PDB entry 6CNN | electron microscopy, 3.50 A resolution | chains A and E of the 8 polymer chains in the assembly

== Chain A ==
Name: Intermediate conductance calcium-activated potassium channel protein 4
Organism: Homo sapiens
Reference sequence: O15554 (KCNN4_HUMAN); numbering as in UniProt (aligned over 1-427)
Sequence (427 residues; each row starts with the number of its first residue):
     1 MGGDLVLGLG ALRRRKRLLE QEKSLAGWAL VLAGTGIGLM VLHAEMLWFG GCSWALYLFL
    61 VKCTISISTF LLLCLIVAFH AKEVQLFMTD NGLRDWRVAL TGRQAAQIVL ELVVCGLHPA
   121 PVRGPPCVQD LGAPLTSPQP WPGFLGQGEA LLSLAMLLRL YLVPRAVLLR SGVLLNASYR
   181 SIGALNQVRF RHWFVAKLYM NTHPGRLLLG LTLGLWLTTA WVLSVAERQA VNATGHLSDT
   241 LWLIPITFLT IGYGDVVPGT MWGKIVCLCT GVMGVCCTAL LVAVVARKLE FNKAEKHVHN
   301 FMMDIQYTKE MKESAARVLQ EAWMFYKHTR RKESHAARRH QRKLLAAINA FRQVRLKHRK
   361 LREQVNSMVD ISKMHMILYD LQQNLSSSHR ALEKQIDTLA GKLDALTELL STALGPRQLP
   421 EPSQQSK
Unresolved in the structure: 1-8, 124-141, 387-427
Ion coordination: K+ site 1: Thr250, Ile251 (shared with 2 residues of chain B; 2 residues of chain C; 2 residues of chain D); K+ site 2: Thr250 (shared with 1 residue of chain B; 1 residue of chain C; 1 residue of chain D); K+ site 3: Ile251, Gly252 (shared with 2 residues of chain B; 2 residues of chain C; 2 residues of chain D); K+ site 4: Gly252, Tyr253 (shared with 2 residues of chain B; 2 residues of chain C; 2 residues of chain D)
Curated features (UniProtKB/Swiss-Prot):
  - modified residue: His358 (Phosphohistidine)
  - natural variant: Val282 (V282E: In DHS2; V282M: In DHS2), Arg352 (R352H: In DHS2)
  - mutagenesis: Thr250 (T250S: Loss of sensitivity to triarylmethanes), Val275 (V275A: Loss of sensitivity to triarylmethanes)
Reported in the primary citation:
  - conformationally variable residues (helix shift): Val282

== Chain E ==
Name: Calmodulin-1
Organism: Homo sapiens
Reference sequence: P0DP23 (CALM1_HUMAN); residues 0-148 here correspond to UniProt positions 1-149 (UniProt number = residue number + 1)
Sequence (149 residues; row label = number of the first residue in the row; numbering starts at 0):
     0 MADQLTEEQI AEFKEAFSLF DKDGDGTITT KELGTVMRSL GQNPTEAELQ DMINEVDADG
    60 NGTIDFPEFL TMMARKMKDT DSEEEIREAF RVFDKDGNGY ISAAELRHVM TNLGEKLTDE
   120 EVDEMIREAD IDGDGQVNYE EFVQMMTAK
Unresolved in the structure: 0-1, 148
Ion coordination: Ca2+ site 1: Asp20, Asp22, Asp24, Thr26, Glu31; Ca2+ site 2: Asp56, Asp58, Asn60, Thr62, Glu67; Ca2+ site 3: Asp93, Asp95, Asn97, Tyr99, Glu104
Curated features (UniProtKB/Swiss-Prot):
  - binding site (Ca(2+)): Asp20, Asp22, Asp24, Thr26, Glu31, Asp56, Asp58, Asn60, Thr62, Glu67, Asp93, Asp95, Asn97, Tyr99, Glu104, Asp129, Asp131, Asp133, Gln135, Glu140
  - modified residue: Ala1 (N-acetylalanine), Lys21 (N6-acetyllysine), Thr44 (Phosphothreonine), Ser81 (Phosphoserine), Lys94 (N6-acetyllysine), Tyr99 (Phosphotyrosine), Ser101 (Phosphoserine), Thr110 (Phosphothreonine), Lys115 (N6,N6,N6-trimethyllysine), Tyr138 (Phosphotyrosine)
  - cross-link: Lys21 (Glycyl lysine isopeptide (Lys-Gly) (interchain with G-Cter in SUMO2))
Reported in the primary citation:
  - post-translational modification sites: Thr79 (citing earlier work)

== How chain A and chain E interact ==
Residue-residue contacts (26; chain A residue first):
  Met311(A) - Val91(E)  hydrophobic
  Lys312(A) - Val91(E)
  Lys312(A) - Leu112(E)
  Glu313(A) - Leu112(E)
  Ala315(A) - Val91(E)  hydrophobic
  Ala315(A) - Phe92(E)
  Ala316(A) - Met109(E)
  Ala316(A) - Leu112(E)
  Val318(A) - Met145(E)  hydrophobic
  Leu319(A) - Phe92(E)  hydrophobic
  Leu319(A) - Leu105(E)  hydrophobic
  Leu319(A) - Met109(E)  hydrophobic
  Leu319(A) - Phe141(E)  hydrophobic
  Leu319(A) - Met145(E)  hydrophobic
  Gln320(A) - Met109(E)
  Ala322(A) - Met145(E)  hydrophobic
  Phe325(A) - Ala147(E)
  Tyr326(A) - Ala147(E)  hydrophobic
  Ile348(A) - Glu84(E)
  Phe351(A) - Glu84(E)
  Phe351(A) - Ala88(E)  hydrophobic
  Arg352(A) - Thr79(E)
  Arg352(A) - Glu84(E)
  Arg355(A) - Glu83(E)  salt bridge
  Arg355(A) - Glu84(E)  salt bridge
  Arg355(A) - Glu87(E)  salt bridge
Other interface residues (no listed pair), chain A (19 interface residues in all): Lys309, Trp323, Leu344, Arg359
Other interface residues (no listed pair), chain E (19 interface residues in all): Ser81, Val108, Gly113, Glu114, Leu116, Met124

== Summary ==
The chain A/chain E interface involves 19 residues from each chain, with 3 salt bridges. Polar contacts
include Arg355(A)-Glu83(E), Arg355(A)-Glu84(E) and Arg355(A)-Glu87(E). Thr250(A) and Ile251(A) form the K+
site 1. From UniProt: 2 mutagenesis sites on chain A; 20 Ca2+-binding residues on chain E. From the paper: a
modification site at Thr79(E); conformational variability at Val282(A).
Here chain A is Intermediate conductance calcium-activated potassium channel protein 4 and chain E is
Calmodulin-1, both from Homo sapiens. Entry 6CNN (Cryo-EM structure of the human SK4/calmodulin channel
complex in the Ca2+ bound state I) was determined by electron microscopy, deposited together with 6CNM and
6CNO.
